7YNB - chains A and B of the 3 polymer chains in the assembly; structure by electron microscopy, 3.46 A resolution.

Chain A:
Molecule: CRISPR-associated RAMP family protein
From: Desulfonema ishimotonii
Reference sequence: A0A401FT36 (A0A401FT36_9DELT); residue numbers follow UniProt; this construct covers 1-1601
Sequence (1601 residues; row label = number of the first residue in the row):
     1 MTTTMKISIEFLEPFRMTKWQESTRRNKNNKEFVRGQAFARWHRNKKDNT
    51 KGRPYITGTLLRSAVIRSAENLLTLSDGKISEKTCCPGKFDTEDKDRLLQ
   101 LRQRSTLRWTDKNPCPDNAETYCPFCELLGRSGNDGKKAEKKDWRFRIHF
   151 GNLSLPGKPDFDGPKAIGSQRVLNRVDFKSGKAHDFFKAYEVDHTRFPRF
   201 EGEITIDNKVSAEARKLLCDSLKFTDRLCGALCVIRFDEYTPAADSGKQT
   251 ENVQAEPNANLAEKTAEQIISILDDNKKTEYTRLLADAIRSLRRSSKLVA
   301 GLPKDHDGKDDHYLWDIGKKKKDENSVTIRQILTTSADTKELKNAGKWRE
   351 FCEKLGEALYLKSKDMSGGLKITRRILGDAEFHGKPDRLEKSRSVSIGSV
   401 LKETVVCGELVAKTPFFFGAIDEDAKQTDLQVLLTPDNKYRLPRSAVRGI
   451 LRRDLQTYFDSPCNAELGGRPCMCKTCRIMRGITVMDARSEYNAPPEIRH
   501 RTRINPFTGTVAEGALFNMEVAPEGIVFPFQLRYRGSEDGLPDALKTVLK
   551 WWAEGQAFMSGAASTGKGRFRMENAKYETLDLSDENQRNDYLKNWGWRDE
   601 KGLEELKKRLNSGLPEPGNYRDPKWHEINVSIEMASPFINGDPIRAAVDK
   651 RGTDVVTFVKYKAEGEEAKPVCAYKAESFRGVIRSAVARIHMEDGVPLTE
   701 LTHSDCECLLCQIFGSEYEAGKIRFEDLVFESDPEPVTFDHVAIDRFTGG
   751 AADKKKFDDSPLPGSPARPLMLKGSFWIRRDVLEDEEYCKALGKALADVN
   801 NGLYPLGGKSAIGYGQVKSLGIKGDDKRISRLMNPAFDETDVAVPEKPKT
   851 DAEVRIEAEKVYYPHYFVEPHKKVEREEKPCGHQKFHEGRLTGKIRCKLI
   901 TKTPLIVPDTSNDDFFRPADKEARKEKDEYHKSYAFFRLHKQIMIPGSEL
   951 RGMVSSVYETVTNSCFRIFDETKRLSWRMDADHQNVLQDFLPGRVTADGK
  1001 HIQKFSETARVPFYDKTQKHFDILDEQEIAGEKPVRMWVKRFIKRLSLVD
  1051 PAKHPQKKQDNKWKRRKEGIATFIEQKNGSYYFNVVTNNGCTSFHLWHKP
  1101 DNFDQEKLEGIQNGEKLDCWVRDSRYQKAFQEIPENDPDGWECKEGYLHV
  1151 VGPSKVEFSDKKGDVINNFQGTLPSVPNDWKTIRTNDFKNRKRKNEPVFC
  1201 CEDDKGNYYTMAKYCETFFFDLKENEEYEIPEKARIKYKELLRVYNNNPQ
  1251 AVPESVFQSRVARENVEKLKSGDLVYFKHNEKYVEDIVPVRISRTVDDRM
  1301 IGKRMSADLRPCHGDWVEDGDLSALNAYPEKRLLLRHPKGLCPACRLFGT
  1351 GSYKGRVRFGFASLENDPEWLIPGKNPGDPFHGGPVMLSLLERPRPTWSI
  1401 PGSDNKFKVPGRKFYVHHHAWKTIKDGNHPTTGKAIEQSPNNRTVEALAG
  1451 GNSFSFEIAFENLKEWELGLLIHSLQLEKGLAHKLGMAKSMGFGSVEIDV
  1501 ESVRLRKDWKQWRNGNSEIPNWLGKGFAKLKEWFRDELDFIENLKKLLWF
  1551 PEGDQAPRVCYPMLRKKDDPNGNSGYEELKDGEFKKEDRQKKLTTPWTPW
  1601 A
Disordered / not traced: 132-144, 239-259, 367-378, 1317-1335

Chain B:
Molecule: crRNA
From: Desulfonema ishimotonii
Sequence (47 nucleotides; numbered -15 to 32; 1 number in that range is skipped by the numbering (no residue carries it; nothing is unmodelled there); the number before each row is that of its first residue; numbers below 1 keep their minus sign (U-15 is residue -15)):
   -15 UUGAUGUCACGGAAC
     1 AGGAACUUGAACAACAUCGUUACUAACGAGCU
Disordered / not traced: 24-32

Chain A / chain B interface:
Residue-residue contacts (230):
  Glu13(A) with C-6(B), hydrogen bond to the base
  Arg16(A) with C-6(B), salt bridge to the phosphate
  Arg35(A) with A-7(B), hydrogen bond to the sugar; G-4(B), hydrogen bond to the base
  Gln37(A) with U-9(B), hydrogen bond to the base
  Ala38(A) with A-7(B), sugar contact
  Phe39(A) with A-7(B), sugar contact
  His43(A) with U-15(B), phosphate contact
  Arg53(A) with U-15(B), base contact
  Tyr55(A) with U-15(B), sugar contact
  Gly58(A) with U-14(B), base contact
  Thr59(A) with U-14(B), base contact; A-12(B), base contact; U-9(B), hydrogen bond to the base
  Leu60(A) with U-9(B), base contact
  Arg62(A) with A-12(B), hydrogen bond to the base; G-10(B), salt bridge to the phosphate
  Ser63(A) with U-9(B), phosphate contact
  Arg67(A) with C-8(B), hydrogen bond to the sugar
  Lys89(A) with U-11(B), hydrogen bond to the base
  Phe90(A) with U-11(B), base contact; G-10(B), base contact
  Asp91(A) with U-11(B), hydrogen bond to the base; G-10(B), base contact
  Thr92(A) with U-11(B), hydrogen bond to the sugar; G-10(B), hydrogen bond to the base
  Lys95(A) with G-10(B), hydrogen bond to the base
  Arg97(A) with A-12(B), salt bridge to the phosphate
  Leu98(A) with A-12(B), phosphate contact; G-10(B), base contact
  Gln100(A) with G-10(B), hydrogen bond to the sugar; U-9(B), base contact
  Leu101(A) with G-10(B), base contact; U-9(B), sugar contact
  Arg102(A) with G-10(B), hydrogen bond to the base; U-9(B), salt bridge to the phosphate; C-8(B), phosphate contact
  Gln103(A) with C-8(B), hydrogen bond to the phosphate; G-5(B), base contact
  Arg104(A) with C-8(B), sugar contact
  Gly130(A) with U-11(B), phosphate contact
  Phe146(A) with G-13(B), base contact; A-12(B), sugar contact
  Ile148(A) with A-12(B), base contact
  His149(A) with G-13(B), base contact
  Phe150(A) with U-14(B), base contact; A-12(B), hydrogen bond to the base
  Gly151(A) with U-14(B), base contact
  Asn152(A) with U-15(B), hydrogen bond to the base; U-14(B), hydrogen bond to the base
  Ser154(A) with U-15(B), hydrogen bond to the base
  Lys158(A) with U-15(B), base contact
  Arg171(A) with A-2(B), salt bridge to the phosphate
  Val172(A) with A-2(B), sugar contact
  Leu173(A) with A-2(B), phosphate contact
  Asn174(A) with G-4(B), hydrogen bond to the sugar; A-3(B), sugar contact; A-2(B), hydrogen bond to the phosphate; C-1(B), sugar contact
  Arg175(A) with G-4(B), sugar contact; A-3(B), phosphate contact
  Val176(A) with A-3(B), hydrogen bond to the phosphate; C-1(B), sugar contact
  Gly181(A) with C-1(B), sugar contact; A1(B), sugar contact
  Lys182(A) with C-1(B), hydrogen bond to the sugar; A1(B), sugar contact
  Ala183(A) with C-1(B), base contact
  Asp185(A) with G-4(B), hydrogen bond to the base
  Phe186(A) with G-4(B), base contact; A-2(B), base contact
  Phe187(A) with G-4(B), base contact
  Arg227(A) with C-6(B), hydrogen bond to the sugar
  Gly230(A) with C-6(B), phosphate contact
  His383(A) with G-4(B), base contact
  Leu389(A) with G-10(B), hydrogen bond to the base
  Glu390(A) with G-10(B), hydrogen bond to the base
  Phe418(A) with C-1(B), phosphate contact
  Gly419(A) with A-2(B), sugar contact; C-1(B), hydrogen bond to the phosphate
  Arg444(A) with C-6(B), salt bridge to the phosphate
  Ser445(A) with A-2(B), hydrogen bond to the phosphate
  Arg448(A) with C-6(B), hydrogen bond to the base; G-5(B), salt bridge to the phosphate; G-4(B), salt bridge to the phosphate
  Gly449(A) with A-3(B), sugar contact
  Arg452(A) with G-4(B), salt bridge to the phosphate
  Arg453(A) with A-3(B), base contact
  Leu467(A) with G-5(B), base contact
  Gly468(A) with G-5(B), base contact
  Gly469(A) with C-8(B), base contact
  Pro471(A) with C-8(B), base contact
  Met480(A) with G-5(B), phosphate contact
  Arg481(A) with C-8(B), hydrogen bond to the base; G-5(B), phosphate contact
  Ile483(A) with C-6(B), base contact
  Thr484(A) with C-6(B), base contact
  Val485(A) with C-6(B), hydrogen bond to the base
  His500(A) with A5(B), sugar contact
  Arg501(A) with G3(B), base contact; A5(B), phosphate contact
  Thr502(A) with G3(B), hydrogen bond to the sugar; A4(B), sugar contact; A5(B), hydrogen bond to the phosphate
  Arg503(A) with G3(B), hydrogen bond to the sugar; A4(B), phosphate contact
  Ile504(A) with A4(B), hydrogen bond to the phosphate
  Gly509(A) with C6(B), sugar contact
  Thr510(A) with U7(B), sugar contact
  Val511(A) with C6(B), base contact
  Leu516(A) with A5(B), base contact
  Phe517(A) with G3(B), base contact
  Ser560(A) with A-3(B), base contact
  Gly561(A) with C-1(B), sugar contact; A1(B), phosphate contact
  Ala562(A) with A1(B), phosphate contact
  Ala563(A) with A1(B), phosphate contact
  Ser564(A) with G2(B), hydrogen bond to the phosphate
  Asn640(A) with C6(B), phosphate contact
  Gly641(A) with A5(B), hydrogen bond to the sugar; C6(B), hydrogen bond to the phosphate
  Lys675(A) with A5(B), sugar contact
  Glu677(A) with A5(B), phosphate contact
  Ser678(A) with A5(B), phosphate contact
  Arg680(A) with G3(B), salt bridge to the phosphate
  Gly681(A) with A4(B), sugar contact
  Val682(A) with A4(B), base contact
  Ser716(A) with A1(B), hydrogen bond to the sugar; G2(B), sugar contact
  Glu717(A) with G2(B), base contact
  Glu719(A) with A1(B), hydrogen bond to the sugar
  Ala720(A) with A1(B), phosphate contact
  Gly721(A) with G2(B), hydrogen bond to the phosphate
  Asp740(A) with A11(B), sugar contact
  His741(A) with A11(B), salt bridge to the phosphate
  Val742(A) with G9(B), sugar contact; A10(B), sugar contact; A11(B), hydrogen bond to the phosphate
  Ile744(A) with A10(B), hydrogen bond to the phosphate; C12(B), sugar contact
  Arg746(A) with A10(B), salt bridge to the phosphate
  Gly749(A) with A13(B), sugar contact
  Gly750(A) with C12(B), sugar contact
  Ala751(A) with C12(B), base contact
  Lys755(A) with G9(B), base contact
  Phe757(A) with G9(B), base contact
  Gly807(A) with C6(B), sugar contact
  Gly808(A) with C6(B), phosphate contact; U7(B), phosphate contact
  Ser810(A) with U7(B), phosphate contact
  Ala811(A) with U8(B), phosphate contact
  Tyr863(A) with C15(B), hydrogen bond to the phosphate
  His865(A) with A14(B), salt bridge to the phosphate; C15(B), phosphate contact
  Pro908(A) with C12(B), phosphate contact
  Thr910(A) with A11(B), base contact
  Ser948(A) with A10(B), sugar contact; A11(B), hydrogen bond to the phosphate
  Glu949(A) with A10(B), hydrogen bond to the sugar; A11(B), phosphate contact; C12(B), phosphate contact
  Arg951(A) with G9(B), salt bridge to the phosphate
  Gly952(A) with A10(B), sugar contact
  Arg967(A) with U8(B), hydrogen bond to the phosphate; G9(B), salt bridge to the phosphate
  Arg978(A) with U17(B), phosphate contact; C18(B), salt bridge to the phosphate; G19(B), salt bridge to the phosphate
  Ala981(A) with G19(B), base contact
  Arg1010(A) with U21(B), salt bridge to the phosphate; A22(B), salt bridge to the phosphate
  Lys1062(A) with C23(B), hydrogen bond to the sugar
  Arg1125(A) with C23(B), base contact
  Lys1155(A) with C18(B), sugar contact; G19(B), sugar contact; U20(B), hydrogen bond to the sugar
  Glu1196(A) with U21(B), phosphate contact; A22(B), hydrogen bond to the phosphate
  Lys1213(A) with U20(B), salt bridge to the phosphate; U21(B), phosphate contact
  Tyr1214(A) with U21(B), hydrogen bond to the phosphate; A22(B), hydrogen bond to the phosphate
  Cys1215(A) with U21(B), phosphate contact
  Tyr1245(A) with G19(B), hydrogen bond to the phosphate
  Asn1248(A) with U17(B), hydrogen bond to the sugar
  Gln1250(A) with A16(B), hydrogen bond to the sugar; U17(B), sugar contact
  Ser1259(A) with G19(B), phosphate contact
  Val1290(A) with G19(B), sugar contact
  Arg1291(A) with U20(B), phosphate contact
  Ile1292(A) with G19(B), base contact
  Arg1294(A) with U17(B), salt bridge to the phosphate; C18(B), salt bridge to the phosphate
  Gly1349(A) with U8(B), sugar contact
  Thr1350(A) with U7(B), hydrogen bond to the sugar; U8(B), sugar contact
  Gly1351(A) with U8(B), sugar contact
  Tyr1353(A) with U7(B), hydrogen bond to the sugar
  Lys1354(A) with U7(B), phosphate contact
  Gly1355(A) with U8(B), phosphate contact
  Leu1390(A) with A14(B), base contact
  Leu1391(A) with A13(B), base contact
  Glu1392(A) with A13(B), hydrogen bond to the sugar; A14(B), phosphate contact
  Arg1393(A) with A13(B), hydrogen bond to the base; A14(B), sugar contact
  Pro1394(A) with A13(B), sugar contact
  Arg1395(A) with A14(B), hydrogen bond to the base; C15(B), phosphate contact; A16(B), phosphate contact
  Thr1397(A) with A16(B), hydrogen bond to the phosphate
  Trp1398(A) with C15(B), phosphate contact; A16(B), phosphate contact
  Tyr1415(A) with A13(B), hydrogen bond to the phosphate; A14(B), hydrogen bond to the phosphate
  Arg1443(A) with C12(B), base contact
  Gly1486(A) with C12(B), phosphate contact
  Met1487(A) with C12(B), phosphate contact; A13(B), phosphate contact
  Ala1488(A) with A13(B), hydrogen bond to the phosphate
  Lys1489(A) with C12(B), hydrogen bond to the phosphate; A13(B), salt bridge to the phosphate
  Ser1490(A) with A14(B), phosphate contact
  Tyr1561(A) with A14(B), hydrogen bond to the phosphate
  Pro1562(A) with C15(B), base contact
  Leu1564(A) with C15(B), base contact; A16(B), base contact
  Tyr1576(A) with A14(B), hydrogen bond to the sugar; C15(B), hydrogen bond to the phosphate
  Glu1577(A) with A16(B), hydrogen bond to the base
Also at the interface, not in a pair above, chain A (206 interface residues in all): Arg41, Thr57, Ile66, Leu129, Arg131, Leu232, Phe382, Gly384, Pro386, Lys391, Ser392, Phe417, Ala446, Ile450, Arg470, Ala515, Met559, Pro643, Arg684, Ser685, Phe714, Gly715, Tyr718, Ala743, Lys756, Pro805, Lys809, Ile906, Met953, Ser956, Ile968, Leu987, Ser1124, Gln1127, Ser1154, Val1156, Asn1195, Phe1348, Ser1352, Lys1484, Lys1580

Summary:
206 residues of chain A face 38 of chain B across their interface, with 70 hydrogen bonds and 23 salt bridges.
Among the polar pairs are Glu13(A)-C-6(B), Arg35(A)-G-4(B) and Gln37(A)-U-9(B).
Chain A is CRISPR-associated RAMP family protein and chain B is crRNA, both from Desulfonema ishimotonii; the
structure, Cryo-EM structure of Cas7-11-crRNA bound to target RNA-2, was determined by electron microscopy,
deposited together with 7YN9, 7YNA, 7YNC and 7YND.
